Entry 6V9K (X-ray diffraction, 1.90 A resolution); this record covers chains A and B.

== Chain A (and B) ==
Protein: Phosphoenolpyruvate-protein phosphotransferase
Organism: Escherichia coli
Notes: EC 2.7.3.9; chain B of this document is another copy of the same molecule, construct and numbering; everything in this record applies to it too
UniProtKB: A0A4S4CN20 (A0A4S4CN20_ECOLX); residues 261-575 here correspond to UniProt positions 236-550 (UniProt number = residue number - 25)
Chain sequence (316 residues; row label = number of the first residue in the row):
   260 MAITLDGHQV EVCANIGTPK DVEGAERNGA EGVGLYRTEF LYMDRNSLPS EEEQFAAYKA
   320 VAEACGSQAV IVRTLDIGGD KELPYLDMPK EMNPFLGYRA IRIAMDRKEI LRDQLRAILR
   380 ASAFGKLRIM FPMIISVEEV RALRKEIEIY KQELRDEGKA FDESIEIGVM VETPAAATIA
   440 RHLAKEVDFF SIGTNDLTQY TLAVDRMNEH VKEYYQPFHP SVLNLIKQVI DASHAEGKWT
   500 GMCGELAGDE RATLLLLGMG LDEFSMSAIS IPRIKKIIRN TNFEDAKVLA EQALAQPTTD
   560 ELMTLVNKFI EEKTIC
Disordered / not traced: 260, 571-575
Sequence notes: initiating methionine (260); engineered mutation P278 (Val253 in A0A4S4CN20), K279 (Arg254 in A0A4S4CN20), Y301 (Phe276 in A0A4S4CN20), N305 (Asp280 in A0A4S4CN20), S306 (Ala281 in A0A4S4CN20), S309 (Thr284 in A0A4S4CN20), L334 (Met309 in A0A4S4CN20), L345 (Met320 in A0A4S4CN20), D346 (Asn321 in A0A4S4CN20), M347 (Phe322 in A0A4S4CN20), M351 (Glu326 in A0A4S4CN20), Y357 (Trp332 in A0A4S4CN20), M466 (Gly441 in A0A4S4CN20), E468 (Asp443 in A0A4S4CN20), H469 (Met444 in A0A4S4CN20), V470 (Ile445 in A0A4S4CN20), K471 (Ser446 in A0A4S4CN20), E472 (His447 in A0A4S4CN20), Y473 (Leu448 in A0A4S4CN20), F477 (Met452 in A0A4S4CN20), H478 (Ser453 in A0A4S4CN20)
Bound ions: Mg2+: E431, D455

== How chain A and chain B interact ==
Residue-residue contacts (86):
  D339(A) with M351(B)
  P348(A) with H469(B)
  E350(A) with N467(B), hydrogen bond
  M351(A) with M351(B); P353(B)
  N352(A) with N352(B); P353(B); F354(B), hydrogen bond (side chain-backbone); D464(B), hydrogen bond
  P353(A) with M351(B); N352(B)
  F354(A) with N352(B), hydrogen bond (backbone-side chain); L355(B), hydrophobic
  L355(A) with F354(B), hydrophobic; A462(B); V463(B); D464(B), hydrogen bond (backbone-backbone); V470(B)
  G356(A) with N467(B); V470(B)
  Y357(A) with V470(B), hydrophobic
  R361(A) with L461(B), hydrogen bond (side chain-backbone); A462(B), hydrogen bond (side chain-backbone); V470(B); Y473(B)
  M392(A) with A462(B), hydrophobic
  I394(A) with L461(B); H478(B), hydrogen bond (backbone-side chain)
  S395(A) with H478(B)
  V396(A) with P556(B); T557(B)
  E397(A) with T557(B)
  E398(A) with Y473(B)
  R400(A) with P556(B); T557(B); E560(B), salt bridge
  P433(A) with P433(B), hydrophobic; Y459(B); T460(B)
  A434(A) with T460(B), hydrogen bond (backbone-backbone); L461(B), hydrophobic; S480(B)
  T437(A) with S480(B); L484(B)
  I438(A) with S480(B)
  H441(A) with A554(B), hydrogen bond (side chain-backbone); Q555(B); P556(B)
  Y459(A) with P433(B); A462(B), hydrophobic
  T460(A) with P433(B); A434(B), hydrogen bond (backbone-backbone)
  L461(A) with R361(B), hydrogen bond (backbone-side chain); I394(B); A434(B), hydrophobic
  A462(A) with L355(B); R361(B), hydrogen bond (backbone-side chain); Y459(B), hydrophobic
  V463(A) with L355(B)
  D464(A) with N352(B), hydrogen bond; L355(B), hydrogen bond (backbone-backbone)
  N467(A) with E350(B), hydrogen bond; G356(B)
  H469(A) with P348(B); Y357(B)
  V470(A) with L355(B); G356(B); Y357(B), hydrophobic; R361(B)
  Y473(A) with R361(B); I394(B), hydrophobic; E398(B)
  H478(A) with I394(B), hydrogen bond (side chain-backbone); S395(B)
  S480(A) with A434(B); T437(B); I438(B)
  L484(A) with T437(B)
  A554(A) with H441(B)
  Q555(A) with H441(B)
  P556(A) with V396(B); H441(B)
  T557(A) with E397(B); R400(B)
  T558(A) with E397(B)
  E560(A) with R400(B), salt bridge
Interface residues without a listed pair, chain A (46 interface residues in all): T432, Q458, P479, N483
Interface residues without a listed pair, chain B (46 interface residues in all): K340, M392, T432, Q458, P479, N483, T558

== In short ==
Chain A and chain B each contribute 46 residues to their interface; the contacts include 17 hydrogen bonds and
2 salt bridges. Among the polar pairs are R400(A)-E560(B), E350(A)-N467(B) and N352(A)-F354(B). E431(A) and
D455(A) form the Mg2+ site.
Chain A and chain B are both Phosphoenolpyruvate-protein phosphotransferase (Escherichia coli); the structure,
Crystal structure of the hybrid C-terminal domain of enzyme I of the bacterial phosphotransferase system
formed ..., was determined by X-ray diffraction (same publication as 6VBJ and 6VU0).
